PDB entry 6O1P | electron microscopy, 3.00 A resolution | chains C and D of the 4 polymer chains in the assembly

# Chain C (and D)
Molecule: Transient receptor potential cation channel subfamily V member 5
From: Oryctolagus cuniculus
Notes: chain D of this document is another copy of the same molecule, construct and numbering; everything in this record applies to it too
Reference sequence: Q9XSM3 (TRPV5_RABIT); residues 1-730 here = UniProt positions 1-730
Amino-acid sequence (730 residues; row label = number of the first residue in the row):
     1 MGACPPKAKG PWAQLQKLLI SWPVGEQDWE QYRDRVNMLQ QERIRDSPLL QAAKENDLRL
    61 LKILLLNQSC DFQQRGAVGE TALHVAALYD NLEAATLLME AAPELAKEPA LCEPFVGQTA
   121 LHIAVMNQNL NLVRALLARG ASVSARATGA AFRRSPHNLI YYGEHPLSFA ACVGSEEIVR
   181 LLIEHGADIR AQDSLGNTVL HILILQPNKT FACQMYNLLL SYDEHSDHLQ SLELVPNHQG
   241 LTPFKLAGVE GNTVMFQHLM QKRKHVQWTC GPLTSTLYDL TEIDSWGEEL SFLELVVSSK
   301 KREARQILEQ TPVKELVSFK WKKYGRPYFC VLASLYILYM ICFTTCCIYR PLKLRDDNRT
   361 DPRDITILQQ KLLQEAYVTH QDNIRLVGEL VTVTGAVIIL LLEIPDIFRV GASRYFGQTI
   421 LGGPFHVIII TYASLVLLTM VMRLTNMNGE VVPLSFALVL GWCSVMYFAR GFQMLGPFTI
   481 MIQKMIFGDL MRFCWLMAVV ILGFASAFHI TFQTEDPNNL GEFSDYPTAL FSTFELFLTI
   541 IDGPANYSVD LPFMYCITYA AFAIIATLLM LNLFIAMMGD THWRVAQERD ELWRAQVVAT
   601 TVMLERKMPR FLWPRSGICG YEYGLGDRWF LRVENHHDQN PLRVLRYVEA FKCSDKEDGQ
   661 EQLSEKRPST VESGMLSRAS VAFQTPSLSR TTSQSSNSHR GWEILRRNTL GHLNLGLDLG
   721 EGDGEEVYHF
Unresolved in the structure: 1-26, 639-730
Swiss-Prot annotation at these positions:
  - region: Val-598 to Val-602 (Interaction with S100A10), Ala-650 to Cys-653 (Involved in Ca(2+)-dependent inactivation), Gly-701 to Phe-730 (Involved in Ca(2+)-dependent inactivation)
  - binding site (Ca(2+)): Asp-542
  - modified residue: Thr-685 (Phosphothreonine), Ser-689 (Phosphoserine)
  - glycosylation: Asn-358 (N-linked (GlcNAc...) asparagine)
  - mutagenesis: Phe-425 (F425A: Decreased inhibition by the synthetic drug econazole), Glu-535 (E535A: Minor effects on Ca(2+) permeation), Asp-542 (D542A: Abolishes Ca(2+) permeation and Ca(2+)-dependent current decay; no effect on monovalent cations permeation; D542E/N/M: Attenuates Ca(2+) permeation and Ca(2+)-dependent current decay ...), Asp-550 (D550A: Minor effects on Ca(2+) permeation)
What the authors report for this chain:
  - post-translational modification sites: Asn-358 (citing earlier work)

# Chain C / chain D interface
Contacting residue pairs (119):
  Gln-267(C) / Asn-37(D)
  Gln-267(C) / Met-38(D)
  Gln-267(C) / Gln-41(D)
  Gln-267(C) / Tyr-89(D)  hydrogen bond (backbone-side chain)
  Trp-268(C) / Asn-37(D)
  Trp-268(C) / Leu-88(D)  hydrophobic
  Thr-269(C) / Leu-88(D)
  Thr-269(C) / Asn-127(D)
  Cys-270(C) / Met-126(D)
  Gly-271(C) / Met-126(D)
  Gly-271(C) / Asn-127(D)  hydrogen bond (backbone-side chain)
  Pro-272(C) / Met-126(D)
  Pro-272(C) / Ile-160(D)  hydrophobic
  Pro-272(C) / Tyr-162(D)
  Leu-273(C) / Ile-160(D)  hydrophobic
  Leu-277(C) / Met-38(D)  hydrophobic
  Lys-323(C) / Asp-28(D)
  Thr-344(C) / Ser-506(D)
  Cys-347(C) / Ile-510(D)
  Ile-348(C) / His-509(D)
  Ile-348(C) / Ile-510(D)  hydrophobic
  Ile-348(C) / Gln-513(D)  hydrogen bond (backbone-side chain)
  Ile-348(C) / Tyr-526(D)
  Arg-350(C) / Ile-510(D)  hydrogen bond (side chain-backbone)
  Arg-350(C) / Gln-513(D)
  Arg-350(C) / Thr-514(D)
  Leu-352(C) / Gln-513(D)
  Leu-352(C) / Thr-514(D)
  Ile-365(C) / Ser-548(D)
  Ile-365(C) / Val-549(D)
  Ile-365(C) / Asp-550(D)  hydrogen bond (backbone-backbone)
  Ile-367(C) / Glu-515(D)
  Ile-367(C) / Asp-516(D)  hydrogen bond (backbone-backbone)
  Ile-367(C) / Asn-519(D)
  Ile-367(C) / Val-549(D)  hydrophobic
  Ile-367(C) / Asp-550(D)
  Ile-367(C) / Leu-551(D)  hydrophobic
  Leu-368(C) / Glu-515(D)
  Gln-369(C) / Thr-514(D)  hydrogen bond (backbone-backbone)
  Gln-369(C) / Glu-515(D)
  Gln-369(C) / Asp-516(D)  hydrogen bond
  Gln-370(C) / Gln-513(D)  hydrogen bond (side chain-backbone)
  Gln-370(C) / Thr-514(D)
  Val-451(C) / Ile-510(D)  hydrophobic
  Val-451(C) / Thr-511(D)
  Val-452(C) / Met-554(D)  hydrophobic
  Ser-455(C) / Ala-507(D)
  Ser-455(C) / Thr-511(D)
  Ser-455(C) / Met-554(D)
  Ser-455(C) / Thr-558(D)
  Phe-456(C) / Met-554(D)  hydrophobic
  Phe-456(C) / Ile-557(D)  hydrophobic
  Leu-458(C) / Gly-503(D)
  Leu-458(C) / Ser-506(D)
  Leu-458(C) / Ala-507(D)  hydrophobic
  Val-459(C) / Gly-503(D)
  Val-459(C) / Phe-504(D)  hydrophobic
  Trp-462(C) / Val-499(D)
  Trp-462(C) / Leu-502(D)  hydrophobic
  Trp-462(C) / Gly-503(D)
  Met-466(C) / Leu-496(D)  hydrophobic
  Met-474(C) / Met-491(D)  hydrophobic
  Met-474(C) / Arg-492(D)
  Leu-475(C) / Arg-492(D)
  Leu-475(C) / Trp-495(D)
  Phe-478(C) / Arg-492(D)
  Phe-478(C) / Phe-493(D)  hydrophobic
  Phe-478(C) / Leu-573(D)  hydrophobic
  Phe-478(C) / Met-577(D)  hydrophobic
  Met-481(C) / Leu-573(D)
  Ile-482(C) / Leu-573(D)  hydrophobic
  Met-485(C) / Leu-573(D)  hydrophobic
  Ile-486(C) / Leu-569(D)  hydrophobic
  Leu-490(C) / Leu-569(D)  hydrophobic
  Met-497(C) / Leu-568(D)  hydrophobic
  Gly-521(C) / Tyr-547(D)
  Phe-531(C) / Tyr-559(D)  hydrophobic
  Phe-534(C) / Ala-563(D)  hydrophobic
  Phe-534(C) / Ile-564(D)  hydrophobic
  Glu-535(C) / Tyr-559(D)
  Leu-538(C) / Ala-563(D)
  Leu-538(C) / Thr-567(D)
  Leu-538(C) / Leu-568(D)  hydrophobic
  Ile-540(C) / Thr-539(D)
  Ile-540(C) / Asp-542(D)
  Ile-540(C) / Gly-543(D)
  Ile-540(C) / Tyr-559(D)
  Ile-540(C) / Thr-567(D)
  Ile-541(C) / Gly-543(D)
  Asp-542(C) / Asp-542(D)
  Phe-574(C) / Leu-568(D)
  Phe-574(C) / Asn-572(D)
  Ile-575(C) / Asn-572(D)
  Ile-575(C) / Ile-575(D)  hydrophobic
  Met-578(C) / Asn-572(D)
  Met-578(C) / Leu-573(D)  hydrophobic
  Met-578(C) / Ala-576(D)
  Gly-579(C) / Ala-576(D)
  His-582(C) / Ala-576(D)
  His-582(C) / Met-577(D)
  His-582(C) / Asp-580(D)  salt bridge
  Trp-583(C) / Asp-580(D)  hydrogen bond (backbone-side chain)
  Trp-583(C) / Trp-583(D)  hydrophobic
  Trp-583(C) / Arg-584(D)
  Ala-586(C) / Arg-584(D)
  Ile-618(C) / Asp-34(D)
  Ile-618(C) / Arg-35(D)
  Ile-618(C) / Met-38(D)  hydrophobic
  Glu-622(C) / Glu-42(D)
  Tyr-623(C) / Arg-35(D)
  Tyr-623(C) / Leu-39(D)  hydrophobic
  Tyr-623(C) / Glu-42(D)
  Arg-632(C) / Arg-33(D)
  Arg-632(C) / Asp-34(D)  salt bridge
  Arg-632(C) / Asn-37(D)
  Glu-634(C) / Arg-33(D)  salt bridge
  Glu-634(C) / Leu-159(D)
  Asn-635(C) / Leu-159(D)
  His-636(C) / Ile-160(D)
Other interface residues (no listed pair), chain C (72 interface residues in all): Asp-364, Thr-366, Leu-454, Cys-463, Val-465, Thr-479, Phe-493, Cys-494, Glu-522, Ser-532, Arg-589, Cys-619, Gly-624, Phe-630
Other interface residues (no listed pair), chain D (68 interface residues in all): Gln-118, Val-500, Pro-517, Ile-541, Cys-556, Ala-560, Met-570

# Overview
Chain C and chain D form an interface of 72 and 68 residues respectively, with 10 hydrogen bonds and 3 salt
bridges. Polar contacts include His-582(C)/Asp-580(D), Arg-632(C)/Asp-34(D) and Glu-634(C)/Arg-33(D). Curated
annotation (UniProt) lists Ca2+-binding residue Asp-542(C) and 4 mutagenesis sites on chain C. The paper
reports a modification site at Asn-358(C).
Both chains are Transient receptor potential cation channel subfamily V member 5 (Oryctolagus cuniculus).
Entry 6O1P (Cryo-EM structure of full length TRPV5 in nanodisc) was determined by electron microscopy (same
publication as 6O1N, 6O1U and 6O20).
